Entry 8WI7 (electron microscopy, 3.50 A resolution); this record covers chains T and A of the 51 polymer chains in the assembly.

[Chain T]
Molecule: 50S ribosomal protein L20
From: Mycolicibacterium smegmatis MC2 155
UniProt: A0QYU6 (RL20_MYCS2); residue numbers follow UniProt; this construct covers 1-129
Amino-acid sequence (129 residues; each row starts with the number of its first residue):
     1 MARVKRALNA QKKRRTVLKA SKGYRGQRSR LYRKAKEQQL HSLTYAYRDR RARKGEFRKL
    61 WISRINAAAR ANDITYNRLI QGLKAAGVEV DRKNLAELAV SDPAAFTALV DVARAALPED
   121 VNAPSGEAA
Disordered / not traced: 1, 126-129

[Chain A]
Molecule: 23S rRNA
From: Mycolicibacterium smegmatis MC2 155
Sequence (3119 nucleotides; each row starts with the number of its first residue):
     2 AAGUGUUUAA GGGCGCAUGG UGGAUGCCUU GGCACUGGGA GCCGAUGAAG GACGUAGGAG
    62 GCUGCGAUAA GCCUCGGGGA GCUGUCAACC GAGCGUUGAU CCGAGGAUGU CCGAAUGGGG
   122 AAACCCGGCA CGAGUGAUGU CGUGUCACCA GGCGCUGAAU AUAUAGGCGU CUGGGGGGAA
   182 CGCGGGGAAG UGAAACAUCU CAGUACCCGU AGGAAGAGAA AACAAAAUGU GAUUCCGUGA
   242 GUAGUGGCGA GCGAAAGCGG AGGAUGGCUA AACCGUAUGC AUGUGAUACC GGGUAGGGGU
   302 UGUGUGUGCG GGGUUGUGGG ACCUAUCUUU CCGGCUCUAC CUGGCUGGAG GGCAGUGAGA
   362 AAAUGUUGUG GUUAGCGGAA AUGGCUUGGG AUGGCCUGCC GUAGACGGUG AGAGCCCGGU
   422 ACGUGAAAAC CCGACGUCUG UCUUGAUGGU GUUCCCGAGU AGCAGCGGGC CCGUGGAAUC
   482 UGCUGUGAAU CUGCCGGGAC CACCCGGUAA GCCUGAAUAC UUCCCAGUGA CCGAUAGCGG
   542 AUUAGUACCG UGAGGGAAUG GUGAAAAGUA CCCCGGGAGG GGAGUGAAAG AGUACCUGAA
   602 ACCGUGCGCU UACAAUCCGU CAGAGCCCUC GACGUGUCGU GGGGUGAUGG CGUGCCUUUU
   662 GAAGAAUGAG CCUGCGAGUC AGGGACAUGU CGCGAGGUUA ACCCGGGUGG GGUAGCCGCA
   722 GCGAAAGCGA GUCUGAAUAG GGCGUAUCCA CACAAGAGUG UGUGGUGUAG UGGUGUGUUC
   782 UGGACCCGAA GCGGAGUGAU CUACCCAUGG CCAGGGUGAA GCGCGGGUAA GACCGCGUGG
   842 AGGCCCGAAC CCACUUAGGU UGAAGACUGA GGGGAUGAGC UGUGGGUAGG GGUGAAAGGC
   902 CAAUCAAACU CCGUGAUAGC UGGUUCUCCC CGAAAUGCAU UUAGGUGCAG CGUCGCAUGU
   962 UUCUUGCCGG AGGUAGAGCU ACUGGAUGGC CGAUGGGCCC CACAGGGUUA CUGACGUCAG
  1022 CCAAACUCCG AAUGCCGGUA AGUCCAAGAG UGCGGCAGUG AGACGGCGGG GGAUAAGCUC
  1082 CGUGCGUCGA GAGGGAAACA GCCCAGAUCG CCGGCUAAGG CCCCUAAGCG UGUGCUAAGU
  1142 GGAAAAGGAU GUGCAGUCGC GAAGACAACC AGGAGGUUGG CUUAGAAGCA GCCACCCUUG
  1202 AAAGAGUGCG UAAUAGCUCA CUGGUCAAGU GAUUGUGCGC CGAUAAUGUA GCGGGGCUCA
  1262 AGCACACCGC CGAAGCCGCG GCAGCCAACG UGUUGGCUGG GUAGGGGAGC GUCCUGCAUC
  1322 CGGUGAAGCC GCCGAGUGAU CGAGUGGUGG AGGGUGUGGG AGUGAGAAUG CAGGCAUGAG
  1382 UAGCGAUUAG GCAAGUGAGA ACCUUGCCCG CCGAAAGACC AAGGGUUCCU GGGCCAGGCC
  1442 AGUCCGCCCA GGGUGAGUCG GGACCUAAGG CGAGGCCGAC AGGCGUAGUC GAUGGACAAC
  1502 GGGUUGAUAU UCCCGUACCC GUGUAUGUGC GUCCAUGAUG AAUCAGCGGU ACUAACCAUC
  1562 CAAAACCACC GUGACCGCAC CUUUCGGGGU GUGGCGUUGG UGGGGCUGCA UGGGACCUUC
  1622 GUUGGUAGUA GUCAAGCGAU GGGGUGACGC AGGAAGGUAG CCGUACCGGU CAGUGGUAAU
  1682 ACCGGGGUAA GCCUGUAGGG AGUCAGAUAG GUAAAUCCGU CUGGCAUAUA UCCUGAGAGG
  1742 UGAUGCAUAG CCGAGUGAGG CGAAUUCGGU GAUCCUAUGC UGCCGAGAAA AGCCUCUAGC
  1802 GAGGACAUAC ACGGCCCGUA CCCCAAACCA ACACAGGUGG UCAGGUAGAG AAUACUAAGG
  1862 CGUACGAGUG AACUAUGGUU AAGGAACUCG GCAAAAUGCC CCCGUAACUU CGGGAGAAGG
  1922 GGGACCCACA UGGCGUGUAA GCCUUUACGG CCCAAGCGUG AGUGGGUGGC ACAAACCAGU
  1982 GAGAAGCGAC UGUUUACUAA AAACACAGGU CCGUGCGAAG UCGCAAGACG AUGUAUACGG
  2042 ACUGACGCCU GCCCGGUGCU GGAAGGUUAA GAGGACCCGU UAACUCCCUU UGGGGGUGAA
  2102 GCGGAGAAUU UAAGCCCCAG UAAACGGCGG UGGUAACUAU AACCAUCCUA AGGUAGCGAA
  2162 AUUCCUUGUC GGGUAAGUUC CGACCUGCAC GAAUGGCGUA ACGACUUCUC AACUGUCUCA
  2222 ACCAUAGACU CGGCGAAAUU GCACUACGAG UAAAGAUGCU CGUUACGCGC GGCAGGACGA
  2282 AAAGACCCCG GGACCUUCAC UACAACUUGG UAUUGGUGCU CGAUACGGUU UGUGUAGGAU
  2342 AGGUGGGAGA CUGUGAAGCU CACACGCCAG UGUGGGUGGA GUCGUUGUUG AAAUACCACU
  2402 CUGAUCGUAU UGGGCCUCUA ACCUCGGACC GUAUAUCCGG UUCAGGGACA GUGCCUGGUG
  2462 GGUAGUUUAA CUGGGGCGGU UGCCUCCUAA AAUGUAACGG AGGCGCCCAA AGGUUCCCUC
  2522 AACCUGGACG GCAAUCAGGU GUUGAGUGUA AGUGCACAAG GGAGCUUGAC UGCGAGACGG
  2582 ACAUGUCGAG CAGGGACGAA AGUCGGGACU AGUGAUCCGG CACCUCUGAG UGGAAGGGGU
  2642 GUCGCUCAAC GGAUAAAAGG UACCCCGGGG AUAACAGGCU GAUCUUCCCC AAGAGUCCAU
  2702 AUCGACGGGA UGGUUUGGCA CCUCGAUGUC GGCUCGUCGC AUCCUGGGGC UGGAGCAGGU
  2762 CCCAAGGGUU GGGCUGUUCG CCCAUUAAAG CGGCACGCGA GCUGGGUUUA GAACGUCGUG
  2822 AGACAGUUCG GUCUCUAUCC GCCGCGCGCG UCAGAAGCUU GAGGAAACCU GUCCCUAGUA
  2882 CGAGAGGACC GGGACGGACG AACCUCUGGU AUACCAGUUG UCCCACCAGG GGCACGGCUG
  2942 GAUAGCCACG UUCGGACAGG AUAACCGCUG AAAGCAUCUA AGCGGGAAAC CUCUUCCAAG
  3002 ACCAGGCUUC UCACCCUCUA GGAGGGAUAA GGCCCCCCGC AGACCACGGG AUUGAUAGAC
  3062 CAGACCUGGA AGCCUAGUAA UAGGUGCAGG GAACUGGCAC UAACCGGCCG AAAACUUAC
Disordered / not traced: 1171-1220, 1564-1607

[Chain T / chain A interface]
Pairs across the interface - 149 pairs, chain T then chain A:
  Ala2(T) - C533(A)  phosphate contact
  Ala2(T) - C1314(A)  base contact
  Ala2(T) - C1315(A)  sugar contact
  Ala2(T) - G1361(A)  base contact
  Ala2(T) - G1363(A)  hydrogen bond to the phosphate
  Arg3(T) - C533(A)  hydrogen bond to the phosphate
  Arg3(T) - G534(A)  salt bridge to the phosphate
  Arg3(T) - A537(A)  sugar contact
  Arg3(T) - C1314(A)  hydrogen bond to the sugar
  Arg3(T) - G1363(A)  sugar contact
  Val4(T) - U1313(A)  base contact
  Val4(T) - C1314(A)  sugar contact
  Val4(T) - G1363(A)  hydrogen bond to the sugar
  Val4(T) - U1364(A)  sugar contact
  Lys5(T) - U26(A)  salt bridge to the phosphate
  Lys5(T) - G27(A)  salt bridge to the phosphate
  Lys5(T) - A535(A)  salt bridge to the phosphate
  Lys5(T) - U1313(A)  sugar contact
  Arg6(T) - C676(A)  salt bridge to the phosphate
  Arg6(T) - G677(A)  salt bridge to the phosphate
  Arg6(T) - G1365(A)  sugar contact
  Arg6(T) - A1366(A)  salt bridge to the phosphate
  Ala7(T) - U26(A)  sugar contact
  Leu8(T) - C1330(A)  phosphate contact
  Asn9(T) - G1312(A)  hydrogen bond to the sugar
  Asn9(T) - U1341(A)  phosphate contact
  Asn9(T) - G1365(A)  hydrogen bond to the base
  Ala10(T) - A1366(A)  phosphate contact
  Gln11(T) - U674(A)  phosphate contact
  Gln11(T) - G675(A)  hydrogen bond to the phosphate
  Lys12(T) - G1312(A)  hydrogen bond to the phosphate
  Lys12(T) - U1313(A)  salt bridge to the phosphate
  Lys12(T) - C1342(A)  salt bridge to the phosphate
  Lys13(T) - C927(A)  phosphate contact
  Lys13(T) - U1341(A)  phosphate contact
  Lys13(T) - A1366(A)  salt bridge to the phosphate
  Arg14(T) - U674(A)  salt bridge to the phosphate
  Arg14(T) - G675(A)  salt bridge to the phosphate
  Arg14(T) - G1367(A)  salt bridge to the phosphate
  Arg15(T) - C1330(A)  salt bridge to the phosphate
  Arg15(T) - C1331(A)  salt bridge to the phosphate
  Lys19(T) - C1333(A)  salt bridge to the phosphate
  Lys22(T) - C17(A)  phosphate contact
  Gly23(T) - C15(A)  phosphate contact
  Gly23(T) - G16(A)  hydrogen bond to the phosphate
  Gly23(T) - U646(A)  phosphate contact
  Tyr24(T) - C15(A)  sugar contact
  Tyr24(T) - G620(A)  hydrogen bond to the phosphate
  Tyr24(T) - U621(A)  hydrogen bond to the phosphate
  Arg25(T) - G14(A)  hydrogen bond to the sugar
  Arg25(T) - C619(A)  sugar contact
  Arg25(T) - G620(A)  hydrogen bond to the phosphate
  Arg25(T) - C2245(A)  salt bridge to the phosphate
  Gly26(T) - C15(A)  phosphate contact
  Gln27(T) - C2243(A)  phosphate contact
  Gln27(T) - A2244(A)  phosphate contact
  Arg28(T) - C619(A)  sugar contact
  Arg28(T) - G620(A)  phosphate contact
  Arg28(T) - C2243(A)  hydrogen bond to the sugar
  Arg30(T) - C15(A)  salt bridge to the phosphate
  Leu31(T) - C672(A)  sugar contact
  Leu31(T) - C673(A)  phosphate contact
  Tyr32(T) - G1367(A)  phosphate contact
  Arg33(T) - C672(A)  salt bridge to the phosphate
  Arg33(T) - C673(A)  salt bridge to the phosphate
  Arg33(T) - G1367(A)  hydrogen bond to the sugar
  Lys34(T) - C672(A)  salt bridge to the phosphate
  Lys34(T) - G2242(A)  hydrogen bond to the sugar
  Lys36(T) - G1367(A)  hydrogen bond to the base
  Glu37(T) - G655(A)  base contact
  Glu37(T) - C656(A)  sugar contact
  Glu37(T) - G1367(A)  hydrogen bond to the base
  Gln38(T) - C619(A)  phosphate contact
  Gln38(T) - G620(A)  hydrogen bond to the sugar
  His41(T) - G655(A)  hydrogen bond to the phosphate
  His41(T) - C656(A)  phosphate contact
  Ser42(T) - G620(A)  hydrogen bond to the sugar
  Ser42(T) - U621(A)  sugar contact
  Tyr45(T) - C619(A)  phosphate contact
  Tyr45(T) - G620(A)  base contact
  Tyr45(T) - U621(A)  hydrogen bond to the sugar
  Tyr45(T) - G653(A)  hydrogen bond to the sugar
  Ala46(T) - U621(A)  sugar contact
  Tyr47(T) - A1108(A)  hydrogen bond to the sugar
  Tyr47(T) - C1110(A)  hydrogen bond to the phosphate
  Tyr47(T) - G1111(A)  phosphate contact
  Tyr47(T) - A1275(A)  base contact
  Arg48(T) - C652(A)  hydrogen bond to the sugar
  Arg48(T) - G653(A)  hydrogen bond to the sugar
  Arg48(T) - A1275(A)  base contact
  Asp49(T) - U621(A)  hydrogen bond to the sugar
  Asp49(T) - C622(A)  sugar contact
  Asp49(T) - G651(A)  hydrogen bond to the base
  Arg50(T) - G1111(A)  salt bridge to the phosphate
  Arg50(T) - C1112(A)  phosphate contact
  Arg51(T) - C1110(A)  salt bridge to the phosphate
  Arg51(T) - G1111(A)  salt bridge to the phosphate
  Arg51(T) - A1275(A)  hydrogen bond to the sugar
  Arg53(T) - C622(A)  hydrogen bond to the phosphate
  Arg53(T) - A623(A)  salt bridge to the phosphate
  Arg53(T) - C1112(A)  salt bridge to the phosphate
  Arg53(T) - C1113(A)  salt bridge to the phosphate
  Lys54(T) - C1112(A)  salt bridge to the phosphate
  Lys54(T) - C1113(A)  salt bridge to the phosphate
  Glu56(T) - G651(A)  hydrogen bond to the sugar
  Phe57(T) - C1113(A)  stacking on the base
  Arg58(T) - G1115(A)  salt bridge to the phosphate
  Arg58(T) - C1116(A)  salt bridge to the phosphate
  Arg58(T) - C1272(A)  salt bridge to the phosphate
  Arg58(T) - G1273(A)  salt bridge to the phosphate
  Lys59(T) - A1127(A)  sugar contact
  Trp61(T) - C1113(A)  phosphate contact
  Trp61(T) - G1114(A)  sugar contact
  Ile62(T) - A1127(A)  sugar contact
  Ile62(T) - A1128(A)  sugar contact
  Ile62(T) - C1272(A)  phosphate contact
  Ser63(T) - A1127(A)  sugar contact
  Asn66(T) - A1128(A)  hydrogen bond to the phosphate
  Asn66(T) - G1129(A)  hydrogen bond to the phosphate
  Arg70(T) - G1129(A)  salt bridge to the phosphate
  Arg70(T) - C1130(A)  salt bridge to the phosphate
  Thr75(T) - G1129(A)  phosphate contact
  Tyr76(T) - A1128(A)  sugar contact
  Tyr76(T) - G1129(A)  phosphate contact
  Tyr76(T) - C1271(A)  sugar contact
  Tyr76(T) - C1272(A)  hydrogen bond to the phosphate
  Asn77(T) - G1129(A)  phosphate contact
  Asn77(T) - G1270(A)  hydrogen bond to the base
  Asn77(T) - C1271(A)  sugar contact
  Arg78(T) - G1129(A)  base contact
  Arg78(T) - C1269(A)  hydrogen bond to the base
  Arg78(T) - G1270(A)  hydrogen bond to the sugar
  Ile80(T) - C1271(A)  sugar contact
  Gln81(T) - G1270(A)  hydrogen bond to the phosphate
  Asp91(T) - G1114(A)  phosphate contact
  Asp91(T) - G1115(A)  phosphate contact
  Arg92(T) - G1115(A)  salt bridge to the phosphate
  Arg92(T) - C1116(A)  salt bridge to the phosphate
  Arg92(T) - C1272(A)  salt bridge to the phosphate
  Lys93(T) - G1114(A)  salt bridge to the phosphate
  Val121(T) - C1269(A)  hydrogen bond to the sugar
  Asn122(T) - G1131(A)  hydrogen bond to the base
  Asn122(T) - U1132(A)  hydrogen bond to the sugar
  Asn122(T) - C1268(A)  hydrogen bond to the sugar
  Asn122(T) - C1269(A)  sugar contact
  Ala123(T) - C1268(A)  sugar contact
  Ala123(T) - C1269(A)  sugar contact
  Pro124(T) - C1268(A)  phosphate contact
  Pro124(T) - C1269(A)  phosphate contact
Interface residues without a listed pair, chain T (65 interface residues in all): Thr16, Ser29
Interface residues without a listed pair, chain A (76 interface residues in all): C532, A602, C603, C618, A670, G1329, A1362, A1368

[Overview]
Chain T and chain A form an interface of 65 and 76 residues respectively; the contacts include 43 hydrogen
bonds, 39 salt bridges and 1 aromatic stacking contact. Polar pairs include Asn9(T)-G1365(A),
Lys36(T)-G1367(A) and Glu37(T)-G1367(A).
Here chain T is 50S ribosomal protein L20 and chain A is 23S rRNA, both from Mycolicibacterium smegmatis MC2
155. Entry 8WI7 (Cryo- EM structure of Mycobacterium smegmatis 70S ribosome, bS1 and RafH) was determined by
electron microscopy together with 8WHX, 8WHY, 8WI8, 8WI9, 8WIB, 8WIC, 8WID and 8WIF from the same study.
